Entry 7N8N (electron microscopy, 3.89 A resolution); this record covers chains A and J of the 6 polymer chains in the assembly.

# Chain A
Protein: Histone H4-H3 doublet
Reference sequence: A0A097I2D0 (A0A097I2D0_9VIRU); residues 8-222 here correspond to UniProt positions 2-216 (UniProt number = residue number - 6)
Chain sequence (244 residues; row label = number of the first residue in the row; numbers below 1 keep their minus sign (Met-21 is residue -21)):
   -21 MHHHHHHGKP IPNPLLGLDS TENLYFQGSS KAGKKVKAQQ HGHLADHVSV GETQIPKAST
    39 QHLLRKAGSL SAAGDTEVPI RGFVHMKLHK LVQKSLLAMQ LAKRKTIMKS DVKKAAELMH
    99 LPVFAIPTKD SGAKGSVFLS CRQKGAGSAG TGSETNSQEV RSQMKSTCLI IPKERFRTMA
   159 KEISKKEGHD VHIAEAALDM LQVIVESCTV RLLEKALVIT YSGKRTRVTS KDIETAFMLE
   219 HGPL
Not modelled in the structure: -21 to 23, 221-222
Differences from the reference sequence: expression tag (-21 to 7)
Reported in the primary citation:
  - conformationally variable residues: Pro34 (proposed by the authors, not directly observed)

# Chain J
Molecule: 147-nt DNA strand
From: Escherichia coli
Sequence (147 nucleotides; each row starts with the number of its first residue; numbers below 1 keep their minus sign (DA-73 is residue -73)):
   -73 ATCGGATGTA TATATCTGAC ACGTGCCTGG AGACTAGGGA GTAATCCCCT TGGCGGTTAA
   -13 AACGCGGGGG ACAGCGCGTA CGTGCGTTTA AGCGGTGCTA GAGCTGTCTA CGACCAATTG
    47 AGCGGCCTCG GCACCGGATT CTCAGAT
Not modelled in the structure: -73 to -61, 65-73

# Chain A / chain J interface
Pairs across the interface (33; chain A residue first):
  Arg43(A) - DG8(J)  sugar contact
  Arg43(A) - DT9(J)  salt bridge to the phosphate
  Ser49(A) - DG8(J)  phosphate contact
  Ala50(A) - DC7(J)  sugar contact
  Ala50(A) - DG8(J)  hydrogen bond to the phosphate
  Ala51(A) - DC7(J)  phosphate contact
  Gly52(A) - DC7(J)  hydrogen bond to the phosphate
  Arg82(A) - DG27(J)  hydrogen bond to the phosphate
  Arg82(A) - DA28(J)  salt bridge to the phosphate
  Arg82(A) - DG29(J)  salt bridge to the phosphate
  Lys83(A) - DG27(J)  salt bridge to the phosphate
  Lys83(A) - DA28(J)  phosphate contact
  Thr84(A) - DA28(J)  hydrogen bond to the phosphate
  Met86(A) - DG29(J)  phosphate contact
  Ala111(A) - DG18(J)  phosphate contact
  Arg120(A) - DT9(J)  salt bridge to the phosphate
  Arg120(A) - DG10(J)  salt bridge to the phosphate
  Gln121(A) - DG10(J)  phosphate contact
  Asn134(A) - DT9(J)  hydrogen bond to the phosphate
  Pro150(A) - DA17(J)  phosphate contact
  Pro150(A) - DG18(J)  phosphate contact
  Lys151(A) - DG18(J)  salt bridge to the phosphate
  Lys151(A) - DC19(J)  salt bridge to the phosphate
  Glu152(A) - DA16(J)  phosphate contact
  Glu152(A) - DA17(J)  phosphate contact
  Glu152(A) - DG18(J)  hydrogen bond to the phosphate
  Arg153(A) - DA16(J)  sugar contact
  Arg153(A) - DA17(J)  salt bridge to the phosphate
  His170(A) - DA26(J)  phosphate contact
  His170(A) - DG27(J)  sugar contact
  Lys202(A) - DC-2(J)  salt bridge to the phosphate
  Arg205(A) - DC7(J)  hydrogen bond to the phosphate
  Arg205(A) - DG8(J)  salt bridge to the phosphate
Also at the interface, not in a pair above, chain A (23 interface residues in all): Lys107, Lys112, Glu137
Also at the interface, not in a pair above, chain J (14 interface residues in all): DA-55

# In short
23 residues of chain A face 14 of chain J across their interface; the contacts include 7 hydrogen bonds and 11
salt bridges. Polar pairs include Ala50(A)-DG8(J), Gly52(A)-DC7(J) and Arg82(A)-DG27(J). From the paper:
conformational variability at Pro34(A).
Chain A is Histone H4-H3 doublet and chain J is a 147-nt DNA strand (Escherichia coli); the structure,
Melbournevirus nucleosome like particle, was determined by electron microscopy.
